Entry 7WRU (X-ray diffraction, 2.50 A resolution); this record covers chain A.

== Chain A ==
Molecule: Glutamyl-tRNA synthetase
Source organism: Gallus gallus
Notes: EC 6.1.1.15, 6.1.1.17
UniProtKB: Q5ZJ86 (Q5ZJ86_CHICK); numbering as in UniProt (aligned over 176-706)
Chain sequence (531 residues; numbered 176 to 706; the number before each row is that of its first residue):
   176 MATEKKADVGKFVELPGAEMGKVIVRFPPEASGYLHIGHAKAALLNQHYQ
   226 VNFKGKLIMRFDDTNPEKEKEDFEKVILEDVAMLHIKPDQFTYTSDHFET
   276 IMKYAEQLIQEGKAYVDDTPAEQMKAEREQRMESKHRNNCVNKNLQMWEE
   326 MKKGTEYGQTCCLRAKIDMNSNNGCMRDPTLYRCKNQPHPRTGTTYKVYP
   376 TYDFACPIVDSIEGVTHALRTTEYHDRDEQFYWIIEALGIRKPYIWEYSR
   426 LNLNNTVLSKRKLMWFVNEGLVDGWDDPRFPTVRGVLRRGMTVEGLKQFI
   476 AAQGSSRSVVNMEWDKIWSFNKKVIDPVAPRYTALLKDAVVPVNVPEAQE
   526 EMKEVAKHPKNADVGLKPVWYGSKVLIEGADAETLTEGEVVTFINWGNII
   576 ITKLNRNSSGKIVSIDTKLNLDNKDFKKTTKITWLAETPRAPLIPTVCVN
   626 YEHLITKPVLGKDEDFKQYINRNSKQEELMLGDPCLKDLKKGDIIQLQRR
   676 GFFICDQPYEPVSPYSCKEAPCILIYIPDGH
Not modelled in the structure: 176-187, 526, 545-546, 550, 560-563, 566, 572, 583-586, 600-605, 687-692
Metal / ion sites: Hg2+ near Cys-350 (its only coordinating residue here)
What the authors report for this chain:
  - post-translational modification sites: Ser-688, Tyr-690, Ser-691 (citing earlier work)

== In short ==
The paper reports modification sites Ser-688, Tyr-690 and Ser-691.
Chain A is Glutamyl-tRNA synthetase (Gallus gallus); the structure, Crystal structure of the apo chicken
glutamyl-tRNA synthetase 1 (EARS1), was determined by X-ray diffraction.
